5M52 - chains A and C; structure by X-ray diffraction, 3.40 A resolution.

Chain A:
Protein: Pre-mRNA-splicing helicase BRR2
Source organism: Saccharomyces cerevisiae
Notes: EC 3.6.4.13
Reference sequence: P32639 (BRR2_YEAST); residue numbers follow UniProt; this construct covers 1-2163
Sequence (2163 residues; row label = number of the first residue in the row):
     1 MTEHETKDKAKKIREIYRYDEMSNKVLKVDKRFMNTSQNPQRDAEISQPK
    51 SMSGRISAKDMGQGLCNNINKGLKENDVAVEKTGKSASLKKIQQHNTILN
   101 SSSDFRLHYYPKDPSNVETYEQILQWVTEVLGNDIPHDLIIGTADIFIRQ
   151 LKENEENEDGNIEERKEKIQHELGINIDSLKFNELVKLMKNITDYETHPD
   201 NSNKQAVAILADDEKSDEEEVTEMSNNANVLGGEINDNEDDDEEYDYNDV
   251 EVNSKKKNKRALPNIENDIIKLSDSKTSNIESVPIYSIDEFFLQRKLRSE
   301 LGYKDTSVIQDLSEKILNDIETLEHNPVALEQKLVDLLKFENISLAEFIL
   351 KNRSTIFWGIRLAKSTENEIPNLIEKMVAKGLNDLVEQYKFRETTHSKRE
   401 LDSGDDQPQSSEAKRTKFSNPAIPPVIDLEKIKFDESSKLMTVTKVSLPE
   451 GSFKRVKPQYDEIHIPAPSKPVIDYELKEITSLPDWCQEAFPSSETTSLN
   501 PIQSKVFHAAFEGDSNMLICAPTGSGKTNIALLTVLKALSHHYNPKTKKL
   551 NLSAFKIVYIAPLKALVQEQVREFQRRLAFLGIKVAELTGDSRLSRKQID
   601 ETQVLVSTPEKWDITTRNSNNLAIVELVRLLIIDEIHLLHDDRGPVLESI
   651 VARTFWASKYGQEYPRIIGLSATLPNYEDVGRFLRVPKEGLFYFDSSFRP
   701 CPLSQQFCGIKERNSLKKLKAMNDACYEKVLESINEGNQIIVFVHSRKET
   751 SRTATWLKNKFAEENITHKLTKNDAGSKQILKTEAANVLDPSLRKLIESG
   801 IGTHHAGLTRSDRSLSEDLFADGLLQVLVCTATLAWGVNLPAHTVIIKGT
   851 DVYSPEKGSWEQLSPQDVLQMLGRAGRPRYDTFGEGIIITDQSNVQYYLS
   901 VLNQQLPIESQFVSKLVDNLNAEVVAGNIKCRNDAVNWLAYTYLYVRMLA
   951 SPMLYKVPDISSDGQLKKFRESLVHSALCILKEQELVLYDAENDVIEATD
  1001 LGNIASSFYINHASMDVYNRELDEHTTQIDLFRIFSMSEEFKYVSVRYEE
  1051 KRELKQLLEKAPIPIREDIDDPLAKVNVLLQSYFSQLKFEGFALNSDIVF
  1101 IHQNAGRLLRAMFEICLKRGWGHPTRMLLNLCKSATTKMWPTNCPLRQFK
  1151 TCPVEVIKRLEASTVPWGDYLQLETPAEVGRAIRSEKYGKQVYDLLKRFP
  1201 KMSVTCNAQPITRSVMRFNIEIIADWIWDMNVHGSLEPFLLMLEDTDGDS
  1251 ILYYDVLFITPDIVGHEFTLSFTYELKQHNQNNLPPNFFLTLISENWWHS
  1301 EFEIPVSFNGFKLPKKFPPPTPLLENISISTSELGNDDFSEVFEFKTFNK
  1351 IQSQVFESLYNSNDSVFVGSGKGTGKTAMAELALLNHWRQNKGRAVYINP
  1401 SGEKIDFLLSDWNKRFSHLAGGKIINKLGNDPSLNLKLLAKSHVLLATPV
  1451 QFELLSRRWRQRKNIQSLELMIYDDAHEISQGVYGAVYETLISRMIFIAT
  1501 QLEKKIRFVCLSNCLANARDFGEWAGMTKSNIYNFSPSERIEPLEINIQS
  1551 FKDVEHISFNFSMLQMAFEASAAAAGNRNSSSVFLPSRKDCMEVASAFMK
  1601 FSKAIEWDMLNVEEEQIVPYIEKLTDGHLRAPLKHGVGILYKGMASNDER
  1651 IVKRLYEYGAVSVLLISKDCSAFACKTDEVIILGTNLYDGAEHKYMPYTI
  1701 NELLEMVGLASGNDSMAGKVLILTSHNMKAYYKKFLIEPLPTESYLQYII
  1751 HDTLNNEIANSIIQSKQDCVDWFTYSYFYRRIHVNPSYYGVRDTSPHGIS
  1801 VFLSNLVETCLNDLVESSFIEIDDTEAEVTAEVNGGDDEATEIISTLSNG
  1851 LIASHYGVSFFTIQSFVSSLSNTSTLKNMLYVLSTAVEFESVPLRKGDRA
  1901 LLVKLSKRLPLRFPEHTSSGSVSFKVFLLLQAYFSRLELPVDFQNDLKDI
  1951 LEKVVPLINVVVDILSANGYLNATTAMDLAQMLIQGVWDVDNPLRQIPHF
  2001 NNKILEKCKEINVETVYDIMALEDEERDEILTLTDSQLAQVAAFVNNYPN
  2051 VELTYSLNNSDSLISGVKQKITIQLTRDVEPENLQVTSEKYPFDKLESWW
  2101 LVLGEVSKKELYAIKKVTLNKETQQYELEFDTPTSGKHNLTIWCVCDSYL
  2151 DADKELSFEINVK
Not modelled in the structure: 1-113, 155-173, 193-258, 276-281, 390-419, 436-439, 1826-1840
What the authors report for this chain:
  - conformationally variable residues (order/disorder transition): Glu436 to Val443

Chain C:
Protein: Pre-mRNA-splicing factor 8
Source organism: Saccharomyces cerevisiae
Reference sequence: P33334 (PRP8_YEAST); residues 2147-2413 here = UniProt positions 2147-2413
Sequence (270 residues; numbered 2144 to 2413; the number before each row is that of its first residue):
  2144 GAMSSKNEWRKSAIANTLLYLRLKNIYVSADDFVEEQNVYVLPKNLLKKF
  2194 IEISDVKIQVAAFIYGMSAKDHPKVKEIKTVVLVPQLGHVGSVQISNIPD
  2244 IGDLPDTEGLELLGWIHTQTEELKFMAASEVATHSKLFADKKRDCIDISI
  2294 FSTPGSVSLSAYNLTDEGYQWGEENKDIMNVLSEGFEPTFSTHAQLLLSD
  2344 RITGNFIIPSGNVWNYTFMGTAFNQEGDYNFKYGIPLEFYNEMHRPVHFL
  2394 QFSELAGDEELEAEQIDVFS
Not modelled in the structure: 2144-2147
Construct notes: expression tag (2144-2146)

How chain A and chain C interact:
Pairs across the interface (90):
  Leu563(A) - Ala2406(C)
  Lys564(A) - Ile2409(C)
  Lys564(A) - Asp2410(C)  hydrogen bond (side chain-backbone)
  Lys564(A) - Ser2413(C)
  Thr589(A) - Phe2412(C)
  Thr589(A) - Ser2413(C)  hydrogen bond
  Thr608(A) - Val2411(C)  hydrogen bond (side chain-backbone)
  Glu610(A) - Val2411(C)
  Glu610(A) - Phe2412(C)
  Lys611(A) - Val2411(C)  hydrogen bond (side chain-backbone)
  Lys611(A) - Phe2412(C)
  Lys611(A) - Ser2413(C)
  Ile614(A) - Phe2412(C)  hydrophobic
  Arg643(A) - Val2411(C)
  Arg747(A) - Glu2402(C)  salt bridge
  Arg747(A) - Leu2404(C)
  Arg747(A) - Glu2405(C)  salt bridge
  Ala806(A) - Glu2403(C)
  Ala806(A) - Leu2404(C)
  Ala806(A) - Glu2405(C)
  Leu808(A) - Glu2403(C)
  Arg810(A) - Glu2403(C)  salt bridge
  Thr831(A) - Glu2405(C)  hydrogen bond
  Ala832(A) - Glu2407(C)
  Thr833(A) - Glu2405(C)  hydrogen bond
  Thr833(A) - Ala2406(C)  hydrogen bond (side chain-backbone)
  Trp836(A) - Glu2407(C)
  Asp867(A) - Glu2407(C)
  Tyr1009(A) - Phe2412(C)  hydrophobic
  His1025(A) - Tyr2163(C)
  Thr1027(A) - Thr2160(C)
  Gln1028(A) - Glu2385(C)  hydrogen bond
  Ile1029(A) - Ala2156(C)
  Asp1030(A) - Thr2160(C)
  Leu1058(A) - Arg2153(C)
  Glu1059(A) - Asn2150(C)
  Glu1059(A) - Arg2153(C)  hydrogen bond (backbone-side chain)
  Ala1061(A) - Arg2153(C)  hydrogen bond (backbone-side chain)
  Pro1062(A) - Trp2152(C)
  Pro1062(A) - Arg2388(C)  hydrogen bond (backbone-side chain)
  Pro1062(A) - Phe2392(C)  hydrophobic
  Ile1063(A) - Arg2153(C)
  Pro1064(A) - Arg2153(C)
  Pro1064(A) - Ile2157(C)  hydrophobic
  Arg1066(A) - Ile2157(C)
  Ser1085(A) - Phe2395(C)
  Ser1085(A) - Ser2396(C)
  Gln1086(A) - Ser2396(C)
  Gln1086(A) - Glu2397(C)
  Gln1086(A) - Ala2399(C)
  Leu1087(A) - Phe2395(C)  hydrophobic
  Lys1088(A) - Ala2399(C)
  Ser1096(A) - Gln2408(C)  hydrogen bond
  Val1099(A) - Leu2404(C)  hydrophobic
  Gln1103(A) - Gln2408(C)  hydrogen bond (side chain-backbone)
  Gln1103(A) - Ile2409(C)
  Gln1103(A) - Asp2410(C)
  Arg1107(A) - Phe2412(C)
  His1123(A) - Glu2381(C)  salt bridge
  Arg1126(A) - Ile2378(C)
  Trp1140(A) - Phe2392(C)  hydrophobic
  Pro1141(A) - Glu2385(C)
  Thr1142(A) - Glu2385(C)
  Thr1142(A) - Phe2392(C)
  Asn1143(A) - Leu2393(C)
  Val1154(A) - Leu2398(C)  hydrophobic
  Glu1161(A) - Leu2393(C)
  Glu1244(A) - Ile2378(C)
  Thr1246(A) - Gly2347(C)
  Asp1247(A) - Asn2188(C)
  Asp1247(A) - Lys2191(C)
  Asp1247(A) - Lys2192(C)
  Asp1247(A) - Ile2378(C)
  Gly1248(A) - Ile2378(C)
  Asp1249(A) - Lys2191(C)  salt bridge
  Asp1249(A) - Lys2192(C)  salt bridge
  His1279(A) - Asp2343(C)
  His1279(A) - Arg2344(C)
  His1279(A) - Thr2346(C)  hydrogen bond
  Pro1286(A) - Thr2346(C)
  Pro1286(A) - Gly2347(C)
  Pro1286(A) - Asn2348(C)
  Asn1287(A) - Asn2348(C)
  Phe1289(A) - Tyr2376(C)
  Phe1289(A) - Gly2377(C)
  Glu1303(A) - Ile2378(C)
  Pro1305(A) - Tyr2376(C)  hydrophobic
  Ser1307(A) - Asp2249(C)  hydrogen bond
  Asn1309(A) - Asp2249(C)  hydrogen bond
  Arg1792(A) - Asp2249(C)  salt bridge
Also at the interface, not in a pair above, chain A (69 interface residues in all): Pro562, Ala565, Asp1023, Lys1060, Asn1130, Thr1164, Asn1283, Pro1285, His1299
Also at the interface, not in a pair above, chain C (47 interface residues in all): Glu2195, Met2362, Ala2365, Met2386, Pro2389, His2391
The authors on this interface:
  - specific contacts: Thr589(A)-Ser2413(C), Thr608(A)-Val2411(C), Arg747(A)-Glu2405(C), Ala806(A)-Glu2405(C), Thr831(A)-Glu2405(C), Thr833(A)-Glu2405(C), Trp836(A)-Glu2407(C), Asp867(A)-Glu2407(C), Gln1103(A)-Gln2408(C), Gln1103(A)-Asp2410(C)
  - interface residues, chain C: Arg2388(C), Gln2394(C), Gly2400(C)

Summary:
69 residues of chain A and 47 residues of chain C are in contact; the contacts include 16 hydrogen bonds and 7
salt bridges. Among the polar pairs are Arg747(A)-Glu2402(C), Arg747(A)-Glu2405(C) and Arg810(A)-Glu2403(C).
The paper describes contacts between Thr589(A) and Ser2413(C), Thr608(A) and Val2411(C) and Arg747(A) and
Glu2405(C) among others. The paper reports interface residues Arg2388(C), Gln2394(C) and Gly2400(C);
conformational variability at Glu436(A).
Here chain A is Pre-mRNA-splicing helicase BRR2 and chain C is Pre-mRNA-splicing factor 8, both from
Saccharomyces cerevisiae. Entry 5M52 (Crystal structure of yeast Brr2 full-lenght in complex with Prp8 Jab1
domain) was determined by X-ray diffraction, deposited together with 5M59 and 5M5P.
